PDB entry 8RR4 | electron microscopy, 3.20 A resolution | chains C and T of the 7 polymer chains in the assembly

Chain C:
Molecule: 3-hydroxyacyl-CoA dehydrogenase type-2
Organism: Homo sapiens
Notes: EC 1.1.1.35, 1.1.1.62, 1.1.1.239, 1.1.1.178, 1.1.1.53, 1.1.1.159
UniProt: Q99714 (HCD2_HUMAN); residue numbers follow UniProt; this construct covers 1-261
Chain sequence (261 residues; numbered 1 to 261; the number before each row is that of its first residue):
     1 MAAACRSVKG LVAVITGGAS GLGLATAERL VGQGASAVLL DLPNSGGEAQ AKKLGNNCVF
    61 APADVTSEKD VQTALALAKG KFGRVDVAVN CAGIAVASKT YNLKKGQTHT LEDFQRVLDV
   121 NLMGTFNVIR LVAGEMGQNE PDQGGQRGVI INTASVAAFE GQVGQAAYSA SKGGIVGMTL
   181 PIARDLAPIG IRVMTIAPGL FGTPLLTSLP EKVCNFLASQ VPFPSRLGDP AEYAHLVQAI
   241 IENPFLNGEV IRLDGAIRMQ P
Unresolved in the structure: 1-6
Swiss-Prot annotation at these positions:
  - active site: Tyr-168 (Proton acceptor)
  - binding site (NAD(+)): Ser-20, Leu-22, Asp-41, Asp-64, Val-65, Cys-91, Tyr-168, Lys-172, Phe-201, Thr-203
  - binding site (substrate): Ser-155
  - modified residue: Ala-2 (N-acetylalanine), Lys-53 (N6-acetyllysine), Lys-69 (N6-acetyllysine), Lys-99 (N6-acetyllysine), Lys-105 (N6-acetyllysine), Lys-212 (N6-acetyllysine)
  - natural variant: Val-12 (V12L: In HSD10MD), Val-65 (V65A: In HSD10MD; uncertain significance), Asp-86 (D86G: In HSD10MD), Leu-122 (L122V: In HSD10MD), Arg-130 (R130C: In HSD10MD), Gln-165 (Q165H: In HSD10MD), Val-176 (V176M: In HSD10MD), Pro-210 (P210S: In HSD10MD), Lys-212 (K212E: In HSD10MD), Arg-226 (R226Q: In HSD10MD), Asn-247 (N247S: In HSD10MD), Glu-249 (E249Q: In HSD10MD)
  - mutagenesis: Ser-20 (S20F: Decreased dehydrogenase activity. Does not affect mitochondrial tRNA 5'-end processing. Does not affect tRNA methylation), Lys-172 (K172A: Abolishes dehydrogenase activity. Does not affect mitochondrial tRNA 5'-end processing. Does not affect tRNA methylation. Does not affect homotetramerization)

Chain T:
Molecule: Human mitochondria tRNA-Tyr precursor with 3' trailer
Sequence (90 nucleotides; each row starts with the number of its first residue):
     1 GGUAAAAUGG CUGAGUGAAG CAUUGGACUG UAAAUCUAAA GACAGGGGUU AGGCCUCUUU
    61 UUACCAGCUC CGAGGUGAUU UUCAAGCUCG
Unresolved in the structure: 16-17, 75-86
Differences from the reference sequence: expression tag (85-90)

How chain C and chain T interact:
Contacting residue pairs (11):
  Ala-97(C) with G30(T), hydrogen bond to the base; U31(T), base contact
  Ser-98(C) with G30(T), hydrogen bond to the base
  Lys-99(C) with C28(T), hydrogen bond to the sugar; G30(T), base contact
  Asn-102(C) with U29(T), phosphate contact
  Lys-104(C) with C28(T), phosphate contact
  Lys-105(C) with U29(T), sugar contact; G30(T), salt bridge to the phosphate
  Gln-107(C) with G30(T), base contact
  Lys-212(C) with A34(T), phosphate contact

Overview:
8 residues of chain C face 5 of chain T across their interface, with 3 hydrogen bonds and 1 salt bridge. Polar
pairs include Ala-97(C)/G30(T), Ser-98(C)/G30(T) and Lys-99(C)/C28(T).
Here chain C is 3-hydroxyacyl-CoA dehydrogenase type-2 (Homo sapiens) and chain T is Human mitochondria
tRNA-Tyr precursor with 3' trailer. Entry 8RR4 (Human mitochondrial RNase Z complex with ELAC2-D550N catalytic
mutant with ordered flexible arm and tRNA-Tyr precursor ...) was determined by electron microscopy, deposited
together with 8RR1.
